PDB entry 4LF6 | X-ray diffraction, 3.31 A resolution | chains A and O of the 21 polymer chains in the assembly

== Chain A ==
Molecule: 16S rRNA
Organism: Thermus thermophilus
Sequence (1522 nucleotides; each row starts with the number of its first residue; note: 43 numbers in that range are skipped by the numbering (no residue carries them; nothing is unmodelled there); a row labelled like 190A-190L holds insertion residues (190A, then the next letters in order); numbering starts at 0):
     0 UUUGUUGGAG AGUUUGAUCC UGGCUCAGGG UGAACGCUGG CGGCGUGCCU AAGACAUGCA
    60 AGUCGUGCGG G
    73 CCGCGGGGUU UU
    88 ACUCCG
    95 UGGUC
   101 AGCGGCGGAC GGGUGAGUAA CGCGUGGGU
  129A G
   130 ACCUACCCGG AAGAGGGGGA CAACCCGGGG AAACUCGGGC UAAUCCCCCA UGUGGACCCG
   190 C
190A-190L CCCUUGGGGUGU
   191 GUCCAAAGGG CUUU
   216 GCCCGCUUCC GGAUGGGCCC GCGUCCCAUC AGCUAGUUGG UGGGGUAAUG GCCCACCAAG
   276 GCGACGACGG GUAGCCGGUC UGAGAGGAUG GCCGGCCACA GGGGCACUGA GACACGGGCC
   336 CCACUCCUAC GGGAGGCAGC AGUUAGGAAU CUUCCGCAAU GGGCGCAAGC CUGACGGAGC
   396 GACGCCGCUU GGAGGAAGAA GCCCUUCGGG GUGUAAACUC CUGAA
   442 CCCGGGACGA AACCCCCGAC GA
   474 GGGGACUGAC GGUACCGGG
   494 GUAAUAGCGC CGGCCAACUC CGUGCCAGCA GCCGCGGUAA UACGGAGGGC GCGAGCGUUA
   554 CCCGGAUUCA CUGGGCGUAA AGGGCGUGUA GGCGGCCUGG GGCGUCCCAU GUGAAAGACC
   614 ACGGCUCAAC CGUGGGGGAG CGUGGGAUAC GCUCAGGCUA GACGGUGGGA GAGGGUGGUG
   674 GAAUUCCCGG AGUAGCGGUG AAAUGCGCAG AUACCGGGAG GAACGCCGAU GGCGAAGGCA
   734 GCCACCUGGU CCACCCGUGA CGCUGAGGCG CGAAAGCGUG GGGAGCAAAC CGGAUUAGAU
   794 ACCCGGGUAG UCCACGCCCU AAACGAUGCG CGCUAGGUCU CUGGGUCU
   848 CCUGGGGGCC GAAGCUAACG CGUUAAGCGC GCCGCCUGGG GAGUACGGCC GCAAGGCUGA
   908 AACUCAAAGG AAUUGACGGG GGCCCGCACA AGCGGUGGAG CAUGUGGUUU AAUUCGAAGX
   968 AACGCGAAGA ACCUUACCAG GCCUUGACAU GCUAGG
 1003A G
  1004 AACCCGGGUG AAAGCCUGGG GUGCCCC
1030A-1030D GCGA
  1031 GGGGAGCCCU AGCACAGGUG CUGCAUGGCC GUCGUCAGCU CGUGCCGUGA GGUGUUGGGU
  1091 UAAGUCCCGC AACGAGCGCA ACCCCCGCCG UUAGUUGCCA GCGGUUCGGC CGGGCACUCU
  1151 AACGGGACUG CCCGCGAAA
  1171 GCGGGAGGAA GGAGGGGACG ACGUCUGGUC AGCAUGGCCC UUACGGCCUG GGCGACACAC
  1231 GUGCUACAAU GCCCACUACA AAGCGAUGCC ACCCGGCAAC GGGGAGCUAA UCGCAAAAAG
  1291 GUGGGCCCAG UUCGGAUUGG GGUCUGCAAC CCGACCCCAU GAAGCCGGAA UCGCUAGUAA
  1351 UCGCGGAUCA G
 1361A C
  1362 CAUGCCGCGG UGAAUACGUU CCCGGGCCUU GUACACACXG CCXGUXACGC CAUGGGAGCG
  1422 GGCUCUACCC GAAGUCGCCG GG
  1446 AGCCUACGGG
  1459 CAGGCGCCGA GGGUAGGGCC CGUGACUGGG GCGAAGUCGU AACAAGGUAG CUGUACCGGA
  1519 AGGUGCGGCU GGAU
 1532A C
  1533 CA
  1536 CUCCUUUCU
Disordered / not traced: 0-4, 1532A, 1536-1541
Differences from the reference sequence: conflict C1533 (A2157 in M26923.1), A1534 (C2158 in M26923.1)
Modified residues: PSU (pseudouridine-5'-monophosphate) at position 516, 7MG (7N-methyl-8-hydroguanosine-5'-monophosphate) at position 527, M2G (N2-dimethylguanosine-5'-monophosphate) at position 966, 5MC (5-methylcytidine-5'-monophosphate) at position 967, 2MG (2N-methylguanosine-5'-monophosphate) at position 1207, 5MC (5-methylcytidine-5'-monophosphate) at position 1400, 4OC (4n,o2'-methylcytidine-5'-monophosphate) at position 1402, 5MC (5-methylcytidine-5'-monophosphate) at position 1404, 5MC (5-methylcytidine-5'-monophosphate) at position 1407, UR3 (3-methyluridine-5'-monophoshate) at position 1498, PSU (pseudouridine-5'-monophosphate) at position 1540, PSU (pseudouridine-5'-monophosphate) at position 1541
Ion coordination: Mg2+ site 1: U12, G22; Mg2+ site 2: U12, C526; K+ site 1 near U14 (its only coordinating residue here); Mg2+ site 3 near G21 (its only coordinating residue here); Mg2+ site 4 near C48 (its only coordinating residue here); Mg2+ site 5 near A53 (its only coordinating residue here); Mg2+ site 6 near G105 (its only coordinating residue here); Mg2+ site 7 near G107 (its only coordinating residue here); Mg2+ site 8: A109, G331; Mg2+ site 9: G115, A116, G117, G289; Mg2+ site 10: A116, G117, G289; Mg2+ site 11: C121, G124, U125, G236; 12 more K+ sites not listed; 64 more Mg2+ sites not listed
Small-molecule neighbours:
  - neomycin (NMY), molecule 1: U45, G112, G113, C307, C308, G309, C355, A356, A389, C390, G391, G392, A393
  - neomycin (NMY), molecule 2: C58, A59, G371, C372, C386, U387, G388
  - neomycin (NMY), molecule 3: A119, A120, C121, G122, C123, G236, C237, G238, U239, C240, C241, C242, C280, G281, A282, G284, G285
  - neomycin (NMY), molecule 4: G567, G568, C569, G570, G575, G821, G874, C875, G876, C877, C880
  - neomycin (NMY), molecule 5: G610, A611, C612, C613, A614, C615, G616, A622, C623, C624, G625, U626, G627
  - neomycin (NMY), molecule 6: G1405, U1406, 5MC_1407, A1408, C1409, G1489, C1490, G1491, A1492, A1493, G1494, U1495, C1496

== Chain O ==
Name: ribosomal protein S15
Organism: Thermus thermophilus
Reference sequence: Q5SJ76 (RS15_THET8); numbering as in UniProt (aligned over 1-89)
Chain sequence (89 residues; numbered 1 to 89; the number before each row is that of its first residue):
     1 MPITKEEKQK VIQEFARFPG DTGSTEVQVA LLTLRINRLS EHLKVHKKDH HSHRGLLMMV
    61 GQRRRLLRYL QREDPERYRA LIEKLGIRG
Disordered / not traced: 1

== How chain A and chain O interact ==
Residue-residue contacts (70):
  G579(A) - Arg54(O)  hydrogen bond to the sugar
  U580(A) - Arg54(O)  salt bridge to the phosphate
  U580(A) - Leu57(O)  sugar contact
  U580(A) - Met58(O)  sugar contact
  G581(A) - Gly61(O)  phosphate contact
  G581(A) - Arg64(O)  hydrogen bond to the phosphate
  G581(A) - Arg65(O)  salt bridge to the phosphate
  U582(A) - Arg64(O)  salt bridge to the phosphate
  U582(A) - Arg68(O)  salt bridge to the phosphate
  C656(A) - Gln28(O)  hydrogen bond to the sugar
  C656(A) - Gln62(O)  sugar contact
  G657(A) - Thr22(O)  hydrogen bond to the sugar
  G657(A) - Gln28(O)  sugar contact
  G657(A) - Leu31(O)  phosphate contact
  G658(A) - Lys8(O)  salt bridge to the phosphate
  G658(A) - Ile12(O)  phosphate contact
  G658(A) - Thr22(O)  sugar contact
  G658(A) - Leu31(O)  phosphate contact
  U659(A) - Lys8(O)  salt bridge to the phosphate
  U659(A) - Gln9(O)  hydrogen bond to the phosphate
  G660(A) - Lys5(O)  salt bridge to the phosphate
  G666(A) - His51(O)  sugar contact
  G666(A) - Ser52(O)  base contact
  G667(A) - His42(O)  base contact
  G667(A) - Asp49(O)  hydrogen bond to the sugar
  G667(A) - His50(O)  sugar contact
  G667(A) - His51(O)  sugar contact
  G668(A) - His46(O)  hydrogen bond to the sugar
  G668(A) - Lys48(O)  sugar contact
  G668(A) - Asp49(O)  sugar contact
  U669(A) - His46(O)  sugar contact
  A728(A) - His51(O)  base contact
  A728(A) - Arg54(O)  salt bridge to the phosphate
  A729(A) - His51(O)  hydrogen bond to the base
  G730(A) - His51(O)  hydrogen bond to the base
  C739(A) - Pro2(O)  phosphate contact
  C739(A) - His42(O)  hydrogen bond to the sugar
  U740(A) - Pro2(O)  phosphate contact
  U740(A) - Arg38(O)  phosphate contact
  U740(A) - Leu39(O)  phosphate contact
  U740(A) - His42(O)  hydrogen bond to the sugar
  U740(A) - Ser52(O)  hydrogen bond to the sugar
  G741(A) - Arg35(O)  salt bridge to the phosphate
  G741(A) - Leu39(O)  sugar contact
  G741(A) - His51(O)  hydrogen bond to the sugar
  G741(A) - Ser52(O)  hydrogen bond to the sugar
  G741(A) - Gly55(O)  sugar contact
  G742(A) - Arg35(O)  salt bridge to the phosphate
  G742(A) - Met58(O)  sugar contact
  C749(A) - Thr22(O)  base contact
  G750(A) - Phe18(O)  phosphate contact
  G750(A) - Asp21(O)  hydrogen bond to the sugar
  G750(A) - Thr22(O)  hydrogen bond to the sugar
  G750(A) - Gly23(O)  hydrogen bond to the sugar
  G750(A) - Ser24(O)  sugar contact
  G750(A) - Gln28(O)  base contact
  U751(A) - Phe18(O)  phosphate contact
  U751(A) - Asp21(O)  sugar contact
  U751(A) - Gly23(O)  sugar contact
  U751(A) - Ser24(O)  sugar contact
  U751(A) - Thr25(O)  sugar contact
  G752(A) - Tyr69(O)  sugar contact
  A753(A) - Tyr69(O)  hydrogen bond to the phosphate
  C754(A) - Arg65(O)  sugar contact
  C754(A) - Leu66(O)  sugar contact
  C754(A) - Tyr69(O)  sugar contact
  C754(A) - Arg72(O)  phosphate contact
  G755(A) - Arg65(O)  salt bridge to the phosphate
  C764(A) - His50(O)  hydrogen bond to the phosphate
  G765(A) - His50(O)  salt bridge to the phosphate
Other interface residues (no listed pair), chain A (34 interface residues in all): A583, G727, G763, C808, G809
Other interface residues (no listed pair), chain O (39 interface residues in all): Gly20, His53, Met59, Glu73

== In short ==
Chain A and chain O form an interface of 34 and 39 residues respectively, with 19 hydrogen bonds and 12 salt
bridges. Polar contacts include A729(A)-His51(O), G730(A)-His51(O) and G579(A)-Arg54(O). Ligands of chain A: 6
copies of neomycin. U12(A) and G22(A) coordinate Mg2+ site 1.
Here chain A is 16S rRNA and chain O is ribosomal protein S15, both from Thermus thermophilus. Entry 4LF6
(Crystal Structure of 30S ribosomal subunit from Thermus thermophilus) was determined by X-ray diffraction.
